Entry 9CSC (X-ray diffraction, 2.00 A resolution); this record covers chains A and D of the 4 polymer chains in the assembly.

[Chain A (and D)]
Molecule: 3-oxoacid CoA-transferase, A subunit
From: Thermosipho melanesiensis
Notes: EC 2.8.3.8; chain D of this document is another copy of the same molecule, construct and numbering; everything in this record applies to it too
UniProtKB: A6LM40 (A6LM40_THEM4); residues 1-217 here = UniProt positions 1-217
Chain sequence (217 residues; each row starts with the number of its first residue):
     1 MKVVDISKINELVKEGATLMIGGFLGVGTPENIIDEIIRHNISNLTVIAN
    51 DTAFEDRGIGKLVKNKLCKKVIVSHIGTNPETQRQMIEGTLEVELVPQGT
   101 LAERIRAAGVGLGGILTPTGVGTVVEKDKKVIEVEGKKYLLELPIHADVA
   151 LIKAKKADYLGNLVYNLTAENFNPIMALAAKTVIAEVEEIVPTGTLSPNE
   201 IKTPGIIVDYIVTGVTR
Unresolved in the structure: 214-217
Reported in the primary citation:
  - mutagenesis - L25M/F54L/T78L, P118E: unchanged catalytic activity
  - contacts within the chain: Glu-15/Ser-43 (hydrogen bond), Phe-54/Thr-78 (hydrophobic contact), Leu-25/Phe-54 (hydrophobic contact)
  - specificity-determining residues: Leu-25 (proposed by the authors, not directly observed)
  - binding site for acetate ion: Phe-24, Leu-25, Asn-50, His-75, Gln-98

[Chain A / chain D interface]
Pairs across the interface - 34 pairs, chain A then chain D:
  Glu-103(A) / Arg-106(D)  salt bridge
  Glu-103(A) / Leu-112(D)
  Arg-106(A) / Glu-103(D)  salt bridge
  Arg-106(A) / Arg-106(D)
  Gly-111(A) / Pro-118(D)
  Leu-112(A) / Glu-103(D)
  Leu-112(A) / Leu-116(D)
  Gly-113(A) / Leu-116(D)  hydrogen bond (backbone-backbone)
  Gly-113(A) / Val-134(D)
  Gly-113(A) / Tyr-139(D)
  Gly-114(A) / Ile-115(D)
  Gly-114(A) / Leu-116(D)  hydrogen bond (backbone-backbone)
  Ile-115(A) / Leu-112(D)  hydrophobic
  Ile-115(A) / Gly-114(D)
  Leu-116(A) / Leu-112(D)
  Leu-116(A) / Gly-113(D)  hydrogen bond (backbone-backbone)
  Leu-116(A) / Gly-114(D)  hydrogen bond (backbone-backbone)
  Leu-116(A) / Leu-141(D)  hydrophobic
  Pro-118(A) / Gly-111(D)
  Ile-132(A) / Ile-132(D)  hydrophobic
  Val-134(A) / Gly-113(D)
  Val-134(A) / Leu-143(D)  hydrophobic
  Glu-135(A) / Leu-143(D)
  Tyr-139(A) / Gly-113(D)
  Leu-141(A) / Leu-116(D)  hydrophobic
  Tyr-165(A) / Asn-199(D)
  Asn-166(A) / Asn-199(D)  hydrogen bond
  Leu-167(A) / Asn-199(D)  hydrogen bond (backbone-side chain)
  Asn-199(A) / Tyr-165(D)
  Asn-199(A) / Asn-166(D)  hydrogen bond
  Asn-199(A) / Leu-167(D)  hydrogen bond (side chain-backbone)
  Asn-199(A) / Lys-202(D)  hydrogen bond (backbone-side chain)
  Glu-200(A) / Glu-200(D)
  Lys-202(A) / Asn-199(D)  hydrogen bond (side chain-backbone)
Other interface residues (no listed pair), chain A (24 interface residues in all): Thr-117, Lys-130, Leu-143, Pro-198
Other interface residues (no listed pair), chain D (23 interface residues in all): Val-110, Thr-117, Pro-198

[Summary]
The interface between chain A and chain D involves 24 residues on one side and 23 on the other; the contacts
include 10 hydrogen bonds and 2 salt bridges. Polar pairs include Glu-103(A)/Arg-106(D), Asn-166(A)/Asn-199(D)
and Leu-167(A)/Asn-199(D). From the paper: a binding site for acetate ion at Phe-24(A), Leu-25(A) and
Asn-50(A) among others; L25M/F54L/T78L and P118E of chain A leave catalytic activity unchanged.
Both chains are 3-oxoacid CoA-transferase, A subunit (Thermosipho melanesiensis). Entry 9CSC (CtfAB Native
Acetoacetate-CoA Transferase protein) was determined by X-ray diffraction, deposited together with 9CQ2, 9CRY
and 9CTD.
